4BBS - chains A and B of the 16 polymer chains in the assembly; structure by X-ray diffraction, 3.60 A resolution.

Chain A:
Molecule: DNA-directed RNA polymerase II subunit RPB1
From: Saccharomyces cerevisiae
Notes: EC 2.7.7.6
UniProtKB: P04050 (RPB1_YEAST); residue numbers follow UniProt; this construct covers 1-1733
Sequence (1733 residues; each row starts with the number of its first residue):
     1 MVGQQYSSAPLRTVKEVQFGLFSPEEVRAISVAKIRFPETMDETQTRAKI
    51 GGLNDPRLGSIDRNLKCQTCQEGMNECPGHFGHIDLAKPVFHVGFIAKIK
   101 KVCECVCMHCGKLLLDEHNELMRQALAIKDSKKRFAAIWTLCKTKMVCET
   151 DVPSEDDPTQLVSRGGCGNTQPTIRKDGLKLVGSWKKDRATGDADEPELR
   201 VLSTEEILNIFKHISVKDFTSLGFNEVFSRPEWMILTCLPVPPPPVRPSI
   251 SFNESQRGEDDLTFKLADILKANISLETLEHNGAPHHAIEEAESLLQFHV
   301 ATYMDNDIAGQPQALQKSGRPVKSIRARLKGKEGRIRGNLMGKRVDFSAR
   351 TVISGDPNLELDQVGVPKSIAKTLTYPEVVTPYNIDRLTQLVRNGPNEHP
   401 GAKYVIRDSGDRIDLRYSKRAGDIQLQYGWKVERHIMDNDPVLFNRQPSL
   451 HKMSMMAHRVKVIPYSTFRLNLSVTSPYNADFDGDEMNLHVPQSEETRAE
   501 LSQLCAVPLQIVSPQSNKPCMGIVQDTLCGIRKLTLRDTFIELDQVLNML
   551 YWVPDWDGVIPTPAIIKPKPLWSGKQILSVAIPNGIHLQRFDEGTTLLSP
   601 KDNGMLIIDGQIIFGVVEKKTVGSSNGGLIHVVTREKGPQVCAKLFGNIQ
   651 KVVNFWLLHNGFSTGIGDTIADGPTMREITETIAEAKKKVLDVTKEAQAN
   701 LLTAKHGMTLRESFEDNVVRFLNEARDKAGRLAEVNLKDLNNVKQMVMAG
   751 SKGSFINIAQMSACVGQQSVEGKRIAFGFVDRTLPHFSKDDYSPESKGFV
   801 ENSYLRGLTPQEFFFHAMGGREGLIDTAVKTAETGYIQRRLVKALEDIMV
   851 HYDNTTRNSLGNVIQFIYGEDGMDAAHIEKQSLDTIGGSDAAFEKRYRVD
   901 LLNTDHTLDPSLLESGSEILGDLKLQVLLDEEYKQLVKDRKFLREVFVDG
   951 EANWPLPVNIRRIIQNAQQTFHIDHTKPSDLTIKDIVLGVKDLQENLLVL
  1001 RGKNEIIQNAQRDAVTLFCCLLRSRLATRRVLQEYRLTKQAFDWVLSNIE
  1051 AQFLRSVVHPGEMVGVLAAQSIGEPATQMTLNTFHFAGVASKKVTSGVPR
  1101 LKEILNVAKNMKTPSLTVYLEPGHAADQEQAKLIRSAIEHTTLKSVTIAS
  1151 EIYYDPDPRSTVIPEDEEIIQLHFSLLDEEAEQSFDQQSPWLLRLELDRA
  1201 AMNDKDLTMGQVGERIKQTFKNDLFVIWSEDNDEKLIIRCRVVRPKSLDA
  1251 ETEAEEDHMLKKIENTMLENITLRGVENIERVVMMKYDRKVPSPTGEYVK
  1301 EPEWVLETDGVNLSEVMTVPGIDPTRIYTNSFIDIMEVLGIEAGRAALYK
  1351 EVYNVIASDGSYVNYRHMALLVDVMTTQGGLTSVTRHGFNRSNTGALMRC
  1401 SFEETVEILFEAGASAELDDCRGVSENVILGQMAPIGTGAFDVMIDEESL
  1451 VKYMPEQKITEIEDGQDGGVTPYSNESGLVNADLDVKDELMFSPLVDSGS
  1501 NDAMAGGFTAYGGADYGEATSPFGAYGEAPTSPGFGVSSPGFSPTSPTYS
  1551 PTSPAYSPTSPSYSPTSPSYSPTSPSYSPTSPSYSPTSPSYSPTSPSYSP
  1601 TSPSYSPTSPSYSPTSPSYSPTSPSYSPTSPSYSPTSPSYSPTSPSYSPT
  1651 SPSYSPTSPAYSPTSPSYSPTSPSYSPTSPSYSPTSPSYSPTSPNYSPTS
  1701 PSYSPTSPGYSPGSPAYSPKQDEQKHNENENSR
Disordered / not traced: 1-2, 187-194, 1087-1092, 1176-1186, 1245-1253, 1456-1733
Ion coordination: Zn2+ site 1: Cys67, Cys70, Cys77, His80; Zn2+ site 2: Cys107, Cys110, Cys148, Cys167; Mg2+ site 1: Asp481 (shared with 1 residue of chain P)
Swiss-Prot annotation at these positions:
  - region: Pro248 to Asp260 (Lid loop), Asn306 to Lys323 (Rudder loop), Pro810 to Glu822 (Bridging helix)
  - binding site (Zn(2+)): Cys67, Cys70, Cys77, His80, Cys107, Cys110, Cys148, Cys167
  - binding site (Mg(2+)): Asp481, Asp483, Asp485
  - modified residue: Thr1471 (Phosphothreonine)
  - cross-link (Glycyl lysine isopeptide (Lys-Gly)): Lys695 (interchain with G-Cter in ubiquitin), Lys1246 (interchain with G-Cter in ubiquitin), Lys1350 (interchain with G-Cter in ubiquitin)
  - natural variant: Ser1653 to Pro1659 (deletion: In strain: A364A)
  - mutagenesis: Lys1246 (K1246R: Impairs ubiquitination during transcription stress)
From the paper describing this entry:
  - Mg2+ coordination: Asp481

Chain B:
Molecule: DNA-directed RNA polymerase II subunit RPB2
From: Saccharomyces cerevisiae
Notes: EC 2.7.7.6
UniProtKB: P08518 (RPB2_YEAST); numbering as in UniProt (aligned over 1-1224)
Sequence (1224 residues; numbered 1 to 1224; the number before each row is that of its first residue):
     1 MSDLANSEKYYDEDPYGFEDESAPITAEDSWAVISAFFREKGLVSQQLDS
    51 FNQFVDYTLQDIICEDSTLILEQLAQHTTESDNISRKYEISFGKIYVTKP
   101 MVNESDGVTHALYPQEARLRNLTYSSGLFVDVKKRTYEAIDVPGRELKYE
   151 LIAEESEDDSESGKVFIGRLPIMLRSKNCYLSEATESDLYKLKECPFDMG
   201 GYFIINGSEKVLIAQERSAGNIVQVFKKAAPSPISHVAEIRSALEKGSRF
   251 ISTLQVKLYGREGSSARTIKATLPYIKQDIPIVIIFRALGIIPDGEILEH
   301 ICYDVNDWQMLEMLKPCVEDGFVIQDRETALDFIGRRGTALGIKKEKRIQ
   351 YAKDILQKEFLPHITQLEGFESRKAFFLGYMINRLLLCALDRKDQDDRDH
   401 FGKKRLDLAGPLLAQLFKTLFKKLTKDIFRYMQRTVEEAHDFNMKLAINA
   451 KTITSGLKYALATGNWGEQKKAMSSRAGVSQVLNRYTYSSTLSHLRRTNT
   501 PIGRDGKLAKPRQLHNTHWGLVCPAETPEGQACGLVKNLSLMSCISVGTD
   551 PMPIITFLSEWGMEPLEDYVPHQSPDATRVFVNGVWHGVHRNPARLMETL
   601 RTLRRKGDINPEVSMIRDIREKELKIFTDAGRVYRPLFIVEDDESLGHKE
   651 LKVRKGHIAKLMATEYQDIEGGFEDVEEYTWSSLLNEGLVEYIDAEEEES
   701 ILIAMQPEDLEPAEANEENDLDVDPAKRIRVSHHATTFTHCEIHPSMILG
   751 VAASIIPFPDHNQSPRNTYQSAMGKQAMGVFLTNYNVRMDTMANILYYPQ
   801 KPLGTTRAMEYLKFRELPAGQNAIVAIACYSGYNQEDSMIMNQSSIDRGL
   851 FRSLFFRSYMDQEKKYGMSITETFEKPQRTNTLRMKHGTYDKLDDDGLIA
   901 PGVRVSGEDVIIGKTTPISPDEEELGQRTAYHSKRDASTPLRSTENGIVD
   951 QVLVTTNQDGLKFVKVRVRTTKIPQIGDKFASRHGQKGTIGITYRREDMP
  1001 FTAEGIVPDLIINPHAIPSRMTVAHLIECLLSKVAALSGNEGDASPFTDI
  1051 TVEGISKLLREHGYQSRGFEVMYNGHTGKKLMAQIFFGPTYYQRLRHMVD
  1101 DKIHARARGPMQVLTRQPVEGRSRDGGLRFGEMERDCMIAHGAASFLKER
  1151 LMEASDAFRVHICGICGLMTVIAKLNHNQFECKGCDNKIDIYQIHIPYAA
  1201 KLLFQELMAMNITPRLYTDRSRDF
Disordered / not traced: 1-19, 142-145, 152-162, 339-344, 503-508, 669-677, 716-721, 920-932
Ion coordination: Zn2+: Cys1163, Cys1166, Cys1182, Cys1185

How chain A and chain B interact:
Contacting residue pairs (426):
  Gln4(A) with Phe1158(B); Arg1159(B), hydrogen bond (side chain-backbone)
  Gln5(A) with Arg1159(B), hydrogen bond (backbone-side chain); Leu1175(B)
  Tyr6(A) with Leu1175(B)
  Ser7(A) with Arg1159(B); His1161(B), hydrogen bond; Leu1175(B); Phe1180(B); Gln1193(B)
  Ser8(A) with Asn1178(B), hydrogen bond; Phe1180(B)
  Ala9(A) with His1161(B); Gln1193(B)
  Pro10(A) with Ile1191(B); Tyr1192(B); Gln1193(B), hydrogen bond (backbone-backbone)
  Leu11(A) with Gln1193(B); His1195(B)
  Arg12(A) with Tyr1192(B); Gln1193(B), hydrogen bond (backbone-backbone); Ile1194(B); Thr1218(B), hydrogen bond
  Thr13(A) with Thr1218(B)
  Val14(A) with Ile1194(B), hydrophobic; Tyr1217(B)
  Lys15(A) with Tyr1217(B), hydrogen bond (backbone-backbone); Thr1218(B); Asp1219(B); Arg1220(B), hydrogen bond (backbone-side chain)
  Glu16(A) with Arg1215(B); Leu1216(B); Tyr1217(B), hydrogen bond (backbone-backbone); Asp1219(B); Arg1220(B); Ser1221(B), hydrogen bond; Arg1222(B)
  Val17(A) with Arg1215(B)
  Gln18(A) with Thr1213(B); Arg1215(B), hydrogen bond (backbone-backbone); Tyr1217(B)
  Phe19(A) with Thr1213(B)
  Gly20(A) with Ile1212(B); Thr1213(B), hydrogen bond (backbone-backbone)
  Leu21(A) with Asn1211(B); Thr1213(B)
  Phe22(A) with Met1208(B), hydrophobic; Asn1211(B), hydrogen bond (backbone-backbone); Thr1213(B)
  Glu26(A) with Cys1166(B); Leu1168(B); Arg1215(B), salt bridge
  Ala29(A) with Gly1184(B)
  Ile30(A) with Leu1168(B), hydrophobic; Thr1170(B); Lys1183(B), hydrogen bond (backbone-side chain)
  Val32(A) with Lys1183(B)
  Arg47(A) with Arg935(B)
  Arg63(A) with Arg884(B)
  Thr69(A) with Lys1174(B)
  Cys70(A) with Ile1172(B), hydrophobic; Lys1174(B)
  Glu72(A) with Ala1173(B); Lys1174(B); Leu1175(B), hydrogen bond (side chain-backbone); Asn1176(B)
  Met74(A) with Arg1116(B), hydrogen bond (backbone-side chain)
  Glu76(A) with Phe1158(B); Arg1159(B), salt bridge; Leu1175(B)
  Pro78(A) with Val1160(B), hydrophobic; Lys1201(B), hydrogen bond (backbone-side chain); Gln1205(B), hydrogen bond (backbone-side chain)
  Gly79(A) with Gln1205(B), hydrogen bond (backbone-side chain)
  His80(A) with Ile1172(B)
  Phe81(A) with Gln1205(B); Met1208(B), hydrophobic; Ala1209(B)
  His92(A) with Met1210(B), hydrogen bond (side chain-backbone); Asn1211(B)
  Phe228(A) with Arg1215(B)
  Trp233(A) with Asn1211(B)
  Leu236(A) with Asn1211(B)
  Pro240(A) with Met1208(B); Ala1209(B); Asn1211(B)
  Pro242(A) with Ala1209(B), hydrophobic
  Pro243(A) with Gln1205(B)
  Pro245(A) with Leu1114(B); Tyr1198(B); Lys1201(B); Leu1202(B)
  Val246(A) with Gln1205(B); Glu1206(B)
  Pro248(A) with Leu1114(B), hydrophobic
  Phe252(A) with Tyr866(B); Arg935(B)
  Asn253(A) with Tyr866(B); Thr916(B); Arg935(B)
  Glu254(A) with Ile918(B); Arg935(B), salt bridge
  Ser255(A) with Tyr866(B)
  Gln256(A) with Tyr866(B)
  Tyr303(A) with Ala1209(B)
  Met304(A) with Met1210(B), hydrophobic
  Gln313(A) with Met473(B)
  Ser318(A) with Gln469(B)
  Gly319(A) with Lys470(B); Met473(B)
  Pro321(A) with Met473(B)
  Ile325(A) with Glu1206(B); Ala1209(B), hydrophobic; Met1210(B), hydrophobic
  Arg328(A) with Glu1206(B), salt bridge
  Leu329(A) with Leu1203(B), hydrophobic; Glu1206(B); Leu1207(B), hydrophobic; Met1210(B), hydrophobic
  Arg335(A) with Ala1199(B); Leu1202(B); Glu1206(B), salt bridge
  Ile336(A) with Leu1203(B), hydrophobic
  Arg337(A) with Arg1129(B), hydrogen bond (backbone-side chain); Glu1132(B), salt bridge
  Gly338(A) with Arg1129(B), hydrogen bond (backbone-side chain)
  Asn339(A) with Thr1115(B); Gln1117(B), hydrogen bond (backbone-side chain); Asp1156(B); Ala1199(B)
  Leu340(A) with Pro1197(B), hydrophobic; Ala1199(B); Ala1200(B); Leu1203(B), hydrophobic
  Met341(A) with Glu1132(B); Arg1135(B)
  Gly342(A) with Arg1129(B), hydrogen bond (backbone-side chain); Phe1130(B)
  Lys343(A) with Gln1117(B); Arg1129(B); Phe1130(B), hydrogen bond (backbone-backbone); Leu1151(B), hydrogen bond (side chain-backbone); Ser1155(B); Asp1156(B), salt bridge; Pro1197(B)
  Arg344(A) with Gln1112(B); Pro1118(B), hydrogen bond (side chain-backbone); Val1119(B); Glu1120(B), salt bridge; Gly1127(B); Leu1128(B); Arg1129(B); Ser1155(B), hydrogen bond (backbone-side chain)
  Val345(A) with Pro1118(B); Gly1127(B); Leu1128(B), hydrogen bond (backbone-backbone); Phe1130(B), hydrophobic; Arg1150(B); Ala1154(B)
  Asp346(A) with Arg1106(B), salt bridge; Arg1108(B); Pro1118(B); Arg1150(B), hydrogen bond (backbone-side chain); Ala1154(B), hydrogen bond (backbone-backbone)
  Phe347(A) with Arg1106(B), hydrogen bond (backbone-backbone); Ala1107(B), hydrophobic; Arg1108(B); Arg1150(B)
  Ser348(A) with Ala1105(B); Arg1106(B), hydrogen bond (backbone-backbone); Leu1128(B), hydrogen bond (side chain-backbone)
  Ala349(A) with His1104(B); Ala1105(B), hydrophobic; Leu1128(B)
  Arg350(A) with Ile1103(B); His1104(B), hydrogen bond (backbone-backbone); Leu1128(B)
  Thr351(A) with Val1099(B); Ile1103(B)
  Val352(A) with Val1099(B), hydrophobic
  Ser354(A) with Ile976(B)
  Gly355(A) with Tyr833(B)
  Asp356(A) with Tyr833(B), hydrogen bond
  Pro357(A) with Gly832(B); Tyr833(B)
  Asn358(A) with Tyr833(B), hydrogen bond
  Ile370(A) with Ile1103(B), hydrophobic; Ala1105(B), hydrophobic
  Thr373(A) with Ala1107(B)
  Tyr404(A) with Arg1108(B)
  Arg412(A) with Arg1108(B)
  Glu433(A) with Arg1108(B), salt bridge
  Asn445(A) with Glu1134(B)
  Gln447(A) with Arg1129(B); Glu1134(B)
  Ser449(A) with Met1133(B); Glu1134(B), hydrogen bond; Cys1137(B)
  His451(A) with Cys1137(B), hydrogen bond (backbone-side chain)
  Lys452(A) with Cys1137(B); Ala1140(B); His1141(B), hydrogen bond (backbone-side chain)
  Met455(A) with Glu1134(B); Cys1137(B), hydrophobic; Met1138(B), hydrophobic; His1141(B), hydrogen bond (backbone-side chain)
  Ser466(A) with Gln975(B), hydrogen bond; Val1099(B); Asp1100(B), hydrogen bond; Ile1103(B)
  Thr467(A) with Ile976(B); Gly977(B)
  Arg469(A) with Tyr833(B); Ile976(B); Gly991(B), hydrogen bond (side chain-backbone)
  Leu472(A) with Gln835(B)
  Thr475(A) with Glu836(B)
  Ala480(A) with Glu836(B)
  Asp481(A) with Glu836(B); Asp837(B)
  Phe482(A) with Gln835(B); Glu836(B), hydrogen bond (backbone-backbone); Ser838(B); Thr989(B), hydrogen bond (backbone-backbone)
  Asp483(A) with Asp837(B); Lys979(B); Lys987(B); Thr989(B)
  Gly484(A) with Thr989(B)
  Glu486(A) with Lys1102(B), salt bridge
  Asn488(A) with Leu1128(B)
  His490(A) with Arg1150(B), hydrogen bond
  Val491(A) with Arg1150(B), hydrogen bond (backbone-side chain)
  Pro492(A) with Glu1149(B)
  Gln493(A) with Glu1149(B), hydrogen bond (backbone-side chain)
  Ser494(A) with Glu1149(B), hydrogen bond (backbone-side chain)
  Glu496(A) with Ser1145(B)
  Thr497(A) with Ser1145(B); Glu1149(B), hydrogen bond
  Glu500(A) with Ala1143(B); Ala1144(B), hydrogen bond (side chain-backbone); Ser1145(B), hydrogen bond; Phe1146(B), hydrogen bond (side chain-backbone)
  Leu501(A) with Phe1146(B), hydrophobic
  Cys505(A) with Met1138(B), hydrophobic; His1141(B)
  Gln510(A) with His1141(B)
  Val524(A) with Gln835(B)
  Gln525(A) with Gln835(B); Glu836(B), hydrogen bond (side chain-backbone); His1015(B)
  Asp526(A) with Cys829(B), hydrogen bond; Gly832(B); Gln835(B), hydrogen bond (backbone-side chain); Asn1013(B), hydrogen bond; His1015(B), salt bridge
  Thr527(A) with Gln835(B)
  Cys529(A) with His1015(B)
  Asn654(A) with Gln835(B)
  Leu657(A) with Cys829(B), hydrophobic
  Leu658(A) with Tyr830(B); Ser831(B); Asn1074(B), hydrogen bond (backbone-side chain); His1076(B); Leu1081(B)
  His659(A) with Asn1074(B); Thr1077(B); Leu1081(B)
  Asn660(A) with Leu1081(B); Met1082(B), hydrogen bond (backbone-backbone); Ala1083(B), hydrogen bond (backbone-backbone)
  Gly661(A) with Ala1083(B)
  Phe662(A) with Ala828(B); Cys829(B), hydrogen bond (backbone-backbone); Pro1014(B), hydrophobic
  Ser663(A) with Ile827(B), hydrogen bond (side chain-backbone); Gln1084(B); Ile1085(B); Phe1086(B), hydrogen bond (side chain-backbone)
  Thr664(A) with Ile827(B); Pro1014(B); Phe1086(B)
  Gly665(A) with Leu1026(B); Phe1069(B); Phe1086(B)
  Ile666(A) with Leu1026(B), hydrophobic; Ile1027(B), hydrophobic; Arg1067(B); Phe1086(B), hydrophobic
  Asp668(A) with Phe1069(B)
  Ile670(A) with Arg1067(B)
  Thr680(A) with Ile729(B)
  Asn742(A) with Phe1069(B)
  Met746(A) with Pro1014(B); His1015(B); Pro1018(B), hydrophobic
  Ser751(A) with His1015(B), hydrogen bond
  Lys752(A) with His1015(B); Ser1019(B)
  Asn757(A) with Pro1018(B), hydrogen bond (side chain-backbone); Ser1019(B), hydrogen bond (side chain-backbone); Met1021(B)
  Met761(A) with Met1021(B), hydrophobic; Val1023(B), hydrophobic
  Glu771(A) with Gln513(B)
  Ile775(A) with Asn516(B)
  Ala776(A) with Asn516(B), hydrogen bond (backbone-side chain)
  Gly778(A) with His400(B); His515(B); Asn516(B)
  Phe779(A) with Asn516(B); Thr517(B); Glu698(B); Glu699(B)
  Val780(A) with Glu699(B), hydrogen bond (backbone-side chain)
  Arg782(A) with Glu698(B), hydrogen bond (side chain-backbone); Glu699(B), hydrogen bond (side chain-backbone); Ile701(B), hydrogen bond (side chain-backbone); Leu702(B)
  Thr783(A) with Asn516(B), hydrogen bond (backbone-side chain)
  Leu784(A) with Trp519(B), hydrophobic
  Pro785(A) with Glu698(B); Ile701(B); Leu702(B); Ile703(B), hydrogen bond (backbone-backbone)
  His786(A) with Trp519(B), hydrogen bond; Ile703(B); Met705(B); Glu742(B), salt bridge
  Phe787(A) with Leu702(B)
  Glu801(A) with Ile729(B)
  Asn802(A) with Arg728(B); Ile729(B), hydrogen bond (side chain-backbone)
  Tyr804(A) with His761(B), hydrogen bond (backbone-side chain); Asn762(B); Gln763(B); Val1023(B), hydrophobic
  Leu805(A) with His761(B), hydrogen bond (backbone-side chain); Val1052(B), hydrophobic
  Arg806(A) with Pro725(B), hydrogen bond (side chain-backbone); Lys727(B), hydrogen bond (side chain-backbone); Arg728(B), hydrogen bond (backbone-side chain); Ile729(B); His761(B)
  Gly807(A) with Arg728(B); Asp760(B); His761(B)
  Leu808(A) with Arg728(B), hydrogen bond (backbone-side chain); Asp760(B), hydrogen bond (backbone-backbone); Phe1047(B)
  Thr809(A) with Ile729(B); Arg730(B)
  Pro810(A) with Trp519(B); Met705(B), hydrophobic; Pro745(B), hydrophobic; Phe1047(B), hydrophobic
  Phe813(A) with Ile748(B), hydrophobic; Leu749(B), hydrophobic; Pro759(B); Asn767(B); Phe1047(B), hydrophobic
  Phe814(A) with Leu514(B), hydrophobic; His515(B); Trp519(B), hydrophobic
  His816(A) with Ser764(B), hydrogen bond (backbone-side chain)
  Ala817(A) with Leu514(B), hydrophobic; Pro524(B), hydrophobic; Ser764(B), hydrogen bond (backbone-side chain)
  Met818(A) with Leu514(B); Asn516(B)
  Arg821(A) with Arg512(B), hydrogen bond (side chain-backbone); Leu514(B); Pro524(B), hydrogen bond (side chain-backbone); Thr527(B)
  Glu822(A) with Gln513(B)
  Leu824(A) with Thr768(B); Tyr769(B), hydrophobic
  Ile825(A) with Arg512(B); Gln513(B)
  Ala828(A) with Gly530(B)
  Gln838(A) with Met1133(B)
  Arg839(A) with Glu1132(B), salt bridge
  Val842(A) with Asp1136(B)
  Lys843(A) with Glu1132(B), salt bridge; Arg1135(B)
  Glu846(A) with Arg1135(B), salt bridge
  Met1063(A) with Ile1139(B)
  Val1066(A) with Asp1136(B); Ile1139(B), hydrophobic; Ala1140(B), hydrophobic
  Gln1070(A) with Asp1136(B); Cys1137(B); Ala1140(B)
  Lys1144(A) with Glu262(B), salt bridge
  Asn1265(A) with Gly263(B); Ser265(B)
  Glu1269(A) with Gly263(B)
  Leu1409(A) with Leu1207(B), hydrophobic; Ile1212(B)
  Phe1410(A) with Met1210(B), hydrophobic; Ile1212(B), hydrophobic
  Leu1418(A) with Arg1222(B), hydrogen bond (backbone-side chain)
  Asp1420(A) with Arg1220(B), hydrogen bond (backbone-side chain); Arg1222(B), salt bridge
  Arg1422(A) with Phe1224(B)
  Val1424(A) with Ile1139(B), hydrophobic
  Val1428(A) with Leu1151(B), hydrophobic
  Ile1429(A) with Pro1197(B); Ala1200(B)
  Leu1430(A) with His1195(B); Ile1196(B); Pro1197(B)
  Gly1431(A) with Lys1148(B); Met1152(B); Pro1197(B)
  Gln1432(A) with Lys1148(B)
  Met1433(A) with Ser1145(B); Lys1148(B)
  Ala1434(A) with Ala1144(B)
  Ile1436(A) with Ile1139(B), hydrophobic; Gly1142(B); Ala1144(B)
  Gly1437(A) with Gly1142(B)
  Thr1438(A) with Gly1142(B), hydrogen bond (backbone-backbone); Ser1145(B)
  Gly1439(A) with Ala1144(B)
Also at the interface, not in a pair above, chain A (231 interface residues in all): Val27, Gln68, Asn75, Phe95, Cys238, Leu315, Arg326, Pro367, Ser369, Leu374, Thr375, Leu443, Pro448, Leu450, Tyr465, Leu489, Leu504, Gly667, Val743, Gly753, Gln760, Val770, Ser788, Glu795, Gln811, Gly820, Gly835, Leu1067, Ser1401, Val1406, Gly1413, Ser1425
Also at the interface, not in a pair above, chain B (198 interface residues in all): Asp397, His518, Gln531, Cys533, Gly534, Ala695, Ser700, Ala726, Val731, Pro765, Asn834, Gly988, Ile1017, Leu1030, Lys1080, Gly1109, Val1113, Gly1131, Leu1147, Phe1204, Pro1214

Summary:
The interface between chain A and chain B involves 231 residues on one side and 198 on the other; the contacts
include 91 hydrogen bonds and 18 salt bridges. Polar contacts include Glu26(A)-Arg1215(B), Glu76(A)-Arg1159(B)
and Glu254(A)-Arg935(B). The paper reports Mg2+ coordination by Asp481(A).
Here chain A is DNA-directed RNA polymerase II subunit RPB1 and chain B is DNA-directed RNA polymerase II
subunit RPB2, both from Saccharomyces cerevisiae. Entry 4BBS (Structure of an initially transcribing RNA
polymerase II-TFIIB complex) was determined by X-ray diffraction together with 4BBR from the same study.
